Entry 8BYT (electron microscopy, 2.78 A resolution); this record covers chains A and C of the 3 polymer chains in the assembly.

== Chain A (and C) ==
Protein: S-layer homology domain-containing protein
Source organism: Veillonella parvula
Notes: chain C of this document is another copy of the same molecule, construct and numbering; everything in this record applies to it too
UniProt: A0A100YN03 (A0A100YN03_VEIPA); residues 22-420 here = UniProt positions 22-420
Chain sequence (435 residues; each row starts with the number of its first residue; numbers below 1 keep their minus sign (Met-14 is residue -14)):
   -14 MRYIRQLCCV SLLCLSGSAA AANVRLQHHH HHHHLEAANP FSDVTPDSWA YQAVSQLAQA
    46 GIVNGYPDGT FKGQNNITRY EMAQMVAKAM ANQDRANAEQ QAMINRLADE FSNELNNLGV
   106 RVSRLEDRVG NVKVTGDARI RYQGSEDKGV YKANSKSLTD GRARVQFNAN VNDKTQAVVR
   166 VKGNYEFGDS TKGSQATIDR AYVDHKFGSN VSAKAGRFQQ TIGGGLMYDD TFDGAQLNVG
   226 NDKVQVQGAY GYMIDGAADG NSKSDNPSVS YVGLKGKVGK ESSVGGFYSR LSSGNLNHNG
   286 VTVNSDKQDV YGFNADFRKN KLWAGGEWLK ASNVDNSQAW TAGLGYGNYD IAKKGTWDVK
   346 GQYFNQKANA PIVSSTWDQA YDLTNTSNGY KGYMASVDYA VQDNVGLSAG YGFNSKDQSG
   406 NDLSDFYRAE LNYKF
Disordered / not traced: -14 to 112
Construct notes: initiating methionine (-14); expression tag (-13 to 21)

== Interface between chain A and chain C ==
Pairs across the interface - 59 pairs, chain A then chain C:
  Val114(A) - Val114(C)  hydrophobic
  Gly115(A) - Arg113(C)
  Asn116(A) - Arg113(C)  hydrogen bond (backbone-side chain)
  Lys118(A) - Arg113(C)
  Lys118(A) - Val114(C)
  Val119(A) - Val117(C)
  Ile125(A) - Ala200(C)  hydrophobic
  Lys137(A) - Lys248(C)
  Ala148(A) - Val164(C)  hydrophobic
  Ala148(A) - Ala186(C)  hydrophobic
  Asn153(A) - Arg113(C)  hydrogen bond (backbone-side chain)
  Asn155(A) - Arg113(C)
  Gly168(A) - Ile183(C)
  Tyr170(A) - Ala186(C)  hydrogen bond (side chain-backbone)
  Tyr170(A) - Gly201(C)
  Tyr170(A) - Arg202(C)  hydrogen bond (side chain-backbone)
  Glu171(A) - Asp218(C)
  Glu171(A) - Lys248(C)
  Phe172(A) - Gly201(C)
  Phe172(A) - Gly219(C)
  Phe172(A) - Lys248(C)
  Gly173(A) - Asp218(C)
  Gly173(A) - Tyr237(C)
  Gly173(A) - Asn246(C)
  Gly173(A) - Ser247(C)
  Gly173(A) - Lys248(C)
  Gly173(A) - Asn251(C)  hydrogen bond (backbone-side chain)
  Asp174(A) - Arg202(C)
  Asp174(A) - Asn246(C)
  Asp174(A) - Ser247(C)
  Ser175(A) - Ile239(C)
  Ser175(A) - Ala243(C)  hydrogen bond (side chain-backbone)
  Ser175(A) - Asp244(C)
  Ser175(A) - Gly245(C)  hydrogen bond (backbone-backbone)
  Ser175(A) - Asn246(C)  hydrogen bond (side chain-backbone)
  Ser175(A) - Asn251(C)  hydrogen bond
  Thr176(A) - Gly245(C)
  Thr176(A) - Asn246(C)  hydrogen bond (backbone-backbone)
  Thr176(A) - Ser247(C)
  Ser179(A) - Thr182(C)
  Ser179(A) - Ile183(C)  hydrogen bond (backbone-backbone)
  Ser179(A) - Arg202(C)
  Gln180(A) - Ala181(C)
  Gln180(A) - Thr182(C)
  Ala181(A) - Ala181(C)  hydrogen bond (backbone-backbone)
  Ala181(A) - Ile183(C)  hydrophobic
  Gln387(A) - Asn157(C)  hydrogen bond
  Gln387(A) - Thr160(C)  hydrogen bond
  Asp388(A) - Val156(C)
  Asp388(A) - Asn157(C)  hydrogen bond (backbone-side chain)
  Asn389(A) - Val156(C)  hydrogen bond (side chain-backbone)
  Val390(A) - Val156(C)  hydrophobic
  Val390(A) - Asn157(C)
  Tyr418(A) - Val188(C)
  Tyr418(A) - His190(C)  hydrogen bond
  Lys419(A) - Val156(C)
  Phe420(A) - Ala154(C)  hydrophobic
  Phe420(A) - Val156(C)  hydrophobic
  Phe420(A) - Ala162(C)  hydrophobic
Other interface residues (no listed pair), chain A (34 interface residues in all): Val117, Thr120, Ala123, Val150, Phe152, Ala154
Other interface residues (no listed pair), chain C (34 interface residues in all): Gly115, Asn116, Phe152, Phe192, Met238

== Overview ==
The chain A/chain C interface involves 34 residues from each chain; the contacts include 17 hydrogen bonds.
Among the polar pairs are Asn116(A)-Arg113(C), Asn153(A)-Arg113(C) and Tyr170(A)-Ala186(C).
Both chains are S-layer homology domain-containing protein (Veillonella parvula). Entry 8BYT (Outer membrane
attachment porin OmpM1 from Veillonella parvula, C3 symmetry) was determined by electron microscopy (same
publication as 8BYM, 8BYS and 8BZ2).
